3P9M - chains A and F of the 3 polymer chains in the assembly; structure by X-ray diffraction, 2.00 A resolution.

# Chain A
Protein: H-2 class I histocompatibility antigen, K-B alpha chain
Organism: Mus musculus
Notes: fragment: Extracellular domain
UniProtKB: P01901 (HA1B_MOUSE); residues 1-277 here correspond to UniProt positions 22-298 (UniProt number = residue number + 21)
Sequence (277 residues; row label = number of the first residue in the row):
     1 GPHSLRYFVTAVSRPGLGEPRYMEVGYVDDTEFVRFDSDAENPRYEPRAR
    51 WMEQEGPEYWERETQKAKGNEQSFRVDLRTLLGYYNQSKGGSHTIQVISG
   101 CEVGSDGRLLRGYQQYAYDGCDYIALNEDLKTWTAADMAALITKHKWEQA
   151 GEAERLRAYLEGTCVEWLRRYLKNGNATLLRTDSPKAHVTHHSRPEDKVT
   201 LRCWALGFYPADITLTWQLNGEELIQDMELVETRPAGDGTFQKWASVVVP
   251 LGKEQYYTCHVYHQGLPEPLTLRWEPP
Disulfide bonds: C101-C164, C203-C259
UniProt features mapped onto this chain:
  - region: E275 to P277 (Connecting peptide)
  - glycosylation (N-linked (GlcNAc...) asparagine): N86, N176

# Chain F
Protein: Ovalbumin epitope, SIIGFEKL
UniProtKB: P01012 (OVAL_CHICK); residues 1-8 here correspond to UniProt positions 258-265 (UniProt number = residue number + 257)
Sequence (8 residues; numbered 1 to 8; the number before each row is that of its first residue):
     1 SIIGFEKL
Construct notes: engineered mutation G4 (Asn261 in P01012)

# Interface between chain A and chain F
Pairs across the interface - 40 pairs, chain A then chain F:
  Y7(A) - S1(F)  hydrogen bond (side chain-backbone)
  Y7(A) - I2(F)  hydrophobic
  V9(A) - I2(F)  hydrophobic
  V9(A) - F5(F)  hydrophobic
  E24(A) - I2(F)
  R62(A) - S1(F)
  E63(A) - S1(F)  hydrogen bond
  K66(A) - S1(F)  hydrogen bond
  K66(A) - I2(F)  hydrogen bond (side chain-backbone)
  N70(A) - I3(F)  hydrogen bond (side chain-backbone)
  N70(A) - G4(F)
  N70(A) - F5(F)  hydrogen bond (side chain-backbone)
  S73(A) - K7(F)  hydrogen bond
  F74(A) - F5(F)  hydrophobic
  V76(A) - K7(F)
  D77(A) - K7(F)
  D77(A) - L8(F)  hydrogen bond (side chain-backbone)
  T80(A) - L8(F)
  L81(A) - L8(F)  hydrophobic
  Y84(A) - L8(F)  hydrogen bond (side chain-backbone)
  V97(A) - F5(F)  hydrophobic
  S99(A) - I3(F)
  Q114(A) - F5(F)
  Y116(A) - F5(F)
  Y116(A) - L8(F)  hydrophobic
  T143(A) - L8(F)  hydrogen bond (side chain-backbone)
  K146(A) - L8(F)  hydrogen bond (side chain-backbone)
  W147(A) - E6(F)
  W147(A) - K7(F)  hydrogen bond (side chain-backbone)
  W147(A) - L8(F)  hydrophobic
  E152(A) - E6(F)
  R155(A) - I3(F)
  R155(A) - G4(F)  hydrogen bond (side chain-backbone)
  R155(A) - E6(F)
  L156(A) - I3(F)  hydrophobic
  Y159(A) - S1(F)  hydrogen bond (side chain-backbone)
  Y159(A) - I2(F)
  Y159(A) - I3(F)  hydrogen bond (side chain-backbone)
  W167(A) - S1(F)
  Y171(A) - S1(F)  hydrogen bond (side chain-backbone)
Other interface residues (no listed pair), chain A (32 interface residues in all): L5, Y22, Y45, I95, Y123

# In short
The interface between chain A and chain F involves 32 residues on one side and 8 on the other, with 16
hydrogen bonds. Polar pairs include Y7(A)-S1(F), E63(A)-S1(F) and K66(A)-S1(F).
Here chain A is H-2 class I histocompatibility antigen, K-B alpha chain (Mus musculus) and chain F is
Ovalbumin epitope, SIIGFEKL. Entry 3P9M (Crystal Structure of H2-Kb in complex with a mutant of the chicken
ovalbumin epitope OVA-G4) was determined by X-ray diffraction, deposited together with 3P9L and 3PAB.
